5Z21 - chains C and D of the 4 polymer chains in the assembly; structure by X-ray diffraction, 2.30 A resolution.

# Chain C (and D)
Molecule: D-lactate dehydrogenase
From: Fusobacterium nucleatum subsp. nucleatum (strain ATCC 25586 / CIP 101130 / JCM 8532 / LMG 13131)
Notes: EC 1.1.1.28; chain D of this document is another copy of the same molecule, construct and numbering; everything in this record applies to it too
UniProtKB: Q8RG11 (Q8RG11_FUSNN); residue numbers follow UniProt; this construct covers 1-335
Sequence (358 residues; each row starts with the number of its first residue; numbers below 1 keep their minus sign (Met-22 is residue -22)):
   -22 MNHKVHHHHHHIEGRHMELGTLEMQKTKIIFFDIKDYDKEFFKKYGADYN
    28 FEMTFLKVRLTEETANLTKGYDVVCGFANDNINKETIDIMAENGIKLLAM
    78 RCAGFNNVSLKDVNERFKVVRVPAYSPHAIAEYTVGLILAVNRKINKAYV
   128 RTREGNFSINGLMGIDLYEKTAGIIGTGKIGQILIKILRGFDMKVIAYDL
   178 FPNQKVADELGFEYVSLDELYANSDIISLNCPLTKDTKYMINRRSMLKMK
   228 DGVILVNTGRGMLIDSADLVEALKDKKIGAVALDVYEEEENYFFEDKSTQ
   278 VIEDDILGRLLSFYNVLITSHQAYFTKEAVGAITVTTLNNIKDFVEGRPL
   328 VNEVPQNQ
Not modelled in the structure: -22 to 6, 334-335 (chain D: -22 to 2, 334-335)
Construct notes: expression tag (-22 to 0)
Residues lining bound ligands:
  - NADH (NAI; 1,4-dihydronicotinamide adenine dinucleotide): Ala80, Gly81, Pro100, Tyr102, Ile107, Ile152, Gly153, Thr154, Gly155, Lys156, Ile157, Gly158, Tyr175, Asp176, Leu177, Phe178, Asn207, Cys208, Pro209, Asp213, Thr214, Thr235, Gly236, Arg237, Asp261, Val262, His298, Ala300, Tyr301
  - oxamic acid (OXM): Phe54, Ala55, Cys79, Ala80, Gly81, Tyr102, Arg237, His298, Tyr301

# How chain C and chain D interact
Pairs across the interface - 133 pairs, chain C then chain D:
  Asp13(C) - Asn137(D)  hydrogen bond
  Tyr14(C) - Ile136(D)
  Tyr14(C) - Asn137(D)
  Ser103(C) - Asp143(D)  hydrogen bond
  His105(C) - Tyr145(D)
  Ala106(C) - Arg120(D)  hydrogen bond (backbone-side chain)
  Ala106(C) - Asp143(D)
  Glu109(C) - Leu116(D)
  Glu109(C) - Asp143(D)
  Glu109(C) - Leu144(D)  hydrogen bond (side chain-backbone)
  Glu109(C) - Tyr145(D)  hydrogen bond (side chain-backbone)
  Glu109(C) - Phe168(D)
  Tyr110(C) - Arg120(D)
  Tyr110(C) - Ile122(D)  hydrophobic
  Gly113(C) - Leu116(D)
  Gly113(C) - Ile122(D)
  Leu116(C) - Glu109(D)
  Leu116(C) - Gly113(D)
  Arg120(C) - Ala106(D)  hydrogen bond (side chain-backbone)
  Arg120(C) - Tyr110(D)
  Arg120(C) - Gln299(D)  hydrogen bond (backbone-side chain)
  Arg120(C) - Ala300(D)  hydrogen bond (side chain-backbone)
  Arg120(C) - Phe302(D)
  Arg120(C) - Thr303(D)
  Ile122(C) - Tyr110(D)  hydrophobic
  Ile122(C) - Gly113(D)
  Ile122(C) - Leu294(D)  hydrophobic
  Asn123(C) - Tyr126(D)
  Lys124(C) - Tyr126(D)  hydrogen bond
  Ala125(C) - Thr296(D)
  Ala125(C) - Gln299(D)
  Tyr126(C) - Asn123(D)
  Tyr126(C) - Lys124(D)  hydrogen bond
  Tyr126(C) - Val127(D)  hydrophobic
  Tyr126(C) - Leu294(D)  hydrophobic
  Val127(C) - Tyr126(D)  hydrophobic
  Val127(C) - Val127(D)  hydrophobic
  Thr129(C) - Leu288(D)
  Thr129(C) - Ile295(D)  hydrogen bond (side chain-backbone)
  Arg130(C) - Lys124(D)
  Arg130(C) - Leu288(D)  hydrogen bond (side chain-backbone)
  Arg130(C) - Phe290(D)  hydrogen bond (side chain-backbone)
  Glu131(C) - Ser275(D)
  Gly132(C) - Lys274(D)  hydrogen bond (backbone-backbone)
  Gly132(C) - Ser275(D)  hydrogen bond (backbone-backbone)
  Gly132(C) - Ile279(D)
  Asn133(C) - Asp273(D)
  Phe134(C) - Tyr269(D)
  Phe134(C) - Phe270(D)  hydrophobic
  Phe134(C) - Phe271(D)  hydrogen bond (backbone-backbone)
  Phe134(C) - Glu272(D)  hydrogen bond (backbone-backbone)
  Phe134(C) - Ser297(D)  hydrogen bond (backbone-side chain)
  Ser135(C) - Phe271(D)
  Ser135(C) - Glu272(D)  hydrogen bond (backbone-backbone)
  Ile136(C) - Tyr14(D)
  Ile136(C) - Phe271(D)  hydrophobic
  Ile136(C) - Ser297(D)
  Ile136(C) - Phe302(D)
  Asn137(C) - Asp13(D)  hydrogen bond
  Asn137(C) - Tyr14(D)
  Leu139(C) - Gln299(D)
  Leu139(C) - Phe302(D)
  Met140(C) - Phe302(D)  hydrophobic
  Met140(C) - Thr303(D)
  Met140(C) - Lys304(D)
  Met140(C) - Val307(D)  hydrophobic
  Gly141(C) - Phe302(D)  hydrogen bond (backbone-backbone)
  Gly141(C) - Thr303(D)
  Gly141(C) - Lys304(D)  hydrogen bond (backbone-backbone)
  Ile142(C) - Thr303(D)
  Ile142(C) - Lys304(D)
  Ile142(C) - Glu305(D)
  Asp143(C) - Ser103(D)  hydrogen bond
  Asp143(C) - Ala106(D)
  Asp143(C) - Glu109(D)
  Asp143(C) - Thr303(D)  hydrogen bond
  Asp143(C) - Glu305(D)  hydrogen bond (backbone-side chain)
  Leu144(C) - Glu109(D)  hydrogen bond (backbone-side chain)
  Tyr145(C) - His105(D)
  Tyr145(C) - Glu109(D)  hydrogen bond (backbone-side chain)
  Lys147(C) - Glu305(D)  salt bridge
  Lys163(C) - Gly167(D)
  Lys163(C) - Asp169(D)  salt bridge
  Ile164(C) - Gly167(D)
  Ile164(C) - Phe168(D)  hydrophobic
  Gly167(C) - Lys163(D)
  Gly167(C) - Ile164(D)
  Phe168(C) - Glu109(D)
  Phe168(C) - Ile164(D)  hydrophobic
  Asp169(C) - Lys163(D)  salt bridge
  Tyr269(C) - Phe134(D)
  Phe270(C) - Phe134(D)  hydrophobic
  Phe271(C) - Phe134(D)  hydrogen bond (backbone-backbone)
  Phe271(C) - Ser135(D)
  Phe271(C) - Ile136(D)  hydrophobic
  Glu272(C) - Phe134(D)  hydrogen bond (backbone-backbone)
  Glu272(C) - Ser135(D)
  Asp273(C) - Gly132(D)
  Asp273(C) - Asn133(D)
  Lys274(C) - Gly132(D)  hydrogen bond (backbone-backbone)
  Ser275(C) - Glu131(D)
  Ser275(C) - Gly132(D)  hydrogen bond (backbone-backbone)
  Leu288(C) - Thr129(D)
  Leu288(C) - Arg130(D)  hydrogen bond (backbone-side chain)
  Ser289(C) - Arg130(D)
  Leu294(C) - Ile122(D)  hydrophobic
  Leu294(C) - Tyr126(D)  hydrophobic
  Ile295(C) - Thr129(D)  hydrogen bond (backbone-side chain)
  Thr296(C) - Ala125(D)
  Ser297(C) - Phe134(D)  hydrogen bond (side chain-backbone)
  Ser297(C) - Ile136(D)
  Gln299(C) - Arg120(D)  hydrogen bond (side chain-backbone)
  Gln299(C) - Ala125(D)
  Gln299(C) - Leu139(D)
  Ala300(C) - Arg120(D)  hydrogen bond (backbone-side chain)
  Tyr301(C) - Ile136(D)
  Phe302(C) - Arg120(D)
  Phe302(C) - Ile136(D)
  Phe302(C) - Leu139(D)
  Phe302(C) - Met140(D)
  Phe302(C) - Gly141(D)  hydrogen bond (backbone-backbone)
  Thr303(C) - Arg120(D)
  Thr303(C) - Met140(D)
  Thr303(C) - Gly141(D)
  Thr303(C) - Ile142(D)
  Thr303(C) - Asp143(D)  hydrogen bond
  Lys304(C) - Met140(D)
  Lys304(C) - Gly141(D)  hydrogen bond (backbone-backbone)
  Lys304(C) - Ile142(D)
  Glu305(C) - Ile142(D)
  Glu305(C) - Asp143(D)  hydrogen bond (side chain-backbone)
  Glu305(C) - Lys147(D)  salt bridge
  Val307(C) - Met140(D)  hydrophobic
Other interface residues (no listed pair), chain C (67 interface residues in all): Phe18, Val112, Leu114, Ala117, Ile279, Leu284, Val293, His298
Other interface residues (no listed pair), chain D (70 interface residues in all): Phe18, Val112, Leu114, Ala117, Lys121, Leu284, Ser289, Tyr291, Val293, His298, Tyr301

# Summary
The interface between chain C and chain D involves 67 residues on one side and 70 on the other; the contacts
include 40 hydrogen bonds and 4 salt bridges. Polar contacts include Lys147(C)-Glu305(D), Lys163(C)-Asp169(D)
and Asp13(C)-Asn137(D). Chain C binds NADH and oxamic acid.
Chain C and chain D are both D-lactate dehydrogenase (Fusobacterium nucleatum subsp. nucleatum (strain ATCC
25586 / CIP 101130 / JCM 8532 / LMG 13131)); the structure, The ternary structure of D-lactate dehydrogenase
from Fusobacterium nucleatum with NADH and oxamate, was determined by X-ray diffraction (same publication as
5Z1Z, 5Z20, 6ABI and 6ABJ).
